7ZMH - chains 2 and X of the 26 polymer chains in the assembly; structure by electron microscopy, 2.47 A resolution.

[Chain 2]
Protein: NADH dehydrogenase subunit 2
Source organism: Chaetomium thermophilum var. thermophilum DSM 1495
Reference sequence: G1DJ98 (G1DJ98_CHATD); residues 1-571 here = UniProt positions 1-571
Sequence (571 residues; numbered 1 to 571; the number before each row is that of its first residue):
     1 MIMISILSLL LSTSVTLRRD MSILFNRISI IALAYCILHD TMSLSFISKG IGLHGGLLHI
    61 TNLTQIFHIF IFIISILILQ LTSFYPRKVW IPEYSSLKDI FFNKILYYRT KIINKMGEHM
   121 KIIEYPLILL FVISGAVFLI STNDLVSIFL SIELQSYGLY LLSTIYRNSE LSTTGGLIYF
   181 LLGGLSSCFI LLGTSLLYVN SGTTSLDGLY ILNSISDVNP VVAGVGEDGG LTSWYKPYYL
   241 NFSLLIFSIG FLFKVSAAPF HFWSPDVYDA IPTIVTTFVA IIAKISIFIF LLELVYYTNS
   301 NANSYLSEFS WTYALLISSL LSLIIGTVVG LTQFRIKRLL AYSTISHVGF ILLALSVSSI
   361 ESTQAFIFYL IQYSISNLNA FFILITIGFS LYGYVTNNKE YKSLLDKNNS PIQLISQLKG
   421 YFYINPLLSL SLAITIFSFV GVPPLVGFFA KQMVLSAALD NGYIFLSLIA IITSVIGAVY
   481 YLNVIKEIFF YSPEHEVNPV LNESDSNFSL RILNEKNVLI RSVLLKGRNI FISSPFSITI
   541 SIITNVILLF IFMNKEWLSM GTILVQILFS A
Disordered / not traced: 220-232
Ligand contacts:
  - 1,2-Distearoyl-sn-glycerophosphoethanolamine (3PE), molecule 1: Pro259, Phe262, Leu321, Ile325
  - 1,2-Distearoyl-sn-glycerophosphoethanolamine (3PE), molecule 2: Ile324, Phe465, Ile469
  - 1,2-Distearoyl-sn-glycerophosphoethanolamine (3PE), molecule 3: Phe422, Pro426, Leu427, Leu430, Ile434, Phe437, Pro444, Leu445, Leu548
  - Lauryl Maltose Neopentyl Glycol (LMN), molecule 1: Thr41, Leu44, Phe46, Ile47, Asn62, Ile66, Ile69, Phe70, Ile371, Met553, Glu556, Trp557, Met560, Ile563, Leu564, Ile567
  - Lauryl Maltose Neopentyl Glycol (LMN), molecule 2: Leu459, Asp460, Ile464, Leu468
  - 1,2-diacyl-sn-glycero-3-phosphocholine (PC1), molecule 1: Ile30, Ile31, Ala34, Tyr35, Leu38
  - 1,2-diacyl-sn-glycero-3-phosphocholine (PC1), molecule 2: Ala34, Ile37, Leu38, Thr41, Ile73, Ile76
  - 1,2-diacyl-sn-glycero-3-phosphocholine (PC1), molecule 3: Leu331, Ile472, Val475, Ile476, Val479, Asn483, Lys486, Tyr491

[Chain X]
Protein: NADH-ubiquinone oxidoreductase-like protein
Source organism: Chaetomium thermophilum var. thermophilum DSM 1495
Reference sequence: G0S0S8 (G0S0S8_CHATD); residues 1-191 here = UniProt positions 1-191
Sequence (191 residues; row label = number of the first residue in the row):
     1 MSNTPTQTYQ FPSKTVKTDY PLIDNDPHFT RVIRYARPSD YAHGLAAAAA GPAALWLMER
    61 ISPSQVGRGG FAKAMRLAGF IGLAGGFLYF YQRSILRFYG MSENAREVEM DMREMTDRVK
   121 AGLPLYGESR LSPAMQGVAA RQSRYSALFF GVMPWFNFVN HNQHGVDTAK YYQQAERELE
   181 AERLAREQAQ Q
Disordered / not traced: 1-2, 190-191
Ligand contacts:
  - 1,2-diacyl-sn-glycero-3-phosphocholine (PC1), molecule 1: Ala42, His43, Ala46, Ala47, Ala49, Ala50, Gly51, Ala53, Ala54, Tyr89
  - 1,2-diacyl-sn-glycero-3-phosphocholine (PC1), molecule 2: His43, Tyr89, Arg93

[Interface between chain 2 and chain X]
Pairs across the interface (102):
  Met1(2) - Ile81(X)
  Met1(2) - Gly85(X)
  Met1(2) - Leu88(X)  hydrophobic
  Met1(2) - Phe150(X)  hydrogen bond (backbone-backbone)
  Met1(2) - Gly151(X)
  Met1(2) - Val152(X)  hydrogen bond (backbone-backbone)
  Ile2(2) - Gly151(X)  hydrogen bond (backbone-backbone)
  Ile2(2) - Val152(X)
  Met3(2) - Val152(X)  hydrogen bond (backbone-backbone)
  Met3(2) - Met153(X)  hydrophobic
  Ile4(2) - Leu88(X)  hydrophobic
  Ile4(2) - Pro154(X)  hydrophobic
  Ser5(2) - Ile81(X)
  Ser8(2) - Leu77(X)
  Ser8(2) - Phe80(X)
  Ser8(2) - Ile81(X)
  Leu9(2) - Leu77(X)  hydrophobic
  Ser12(2) - Lys73(X)  hydrogen bond (backbone-side chain)
  Ser12(2) - Leu77(X)
  Val15(2) - Lys73(X)
  Thr16(2) - Lys73(X)
  Arg18(2) - Val66(X)
  Arg18(2) - Gly67(X)
  Arg18(2) - Gly69(X)
  Arg18(2) - Gly70(X)
  Asp20(2) - Val66(X)
  Asp20(2) - Gly67(X)  hydrogen bond (side chain-backbone)
  Met21(2) - Val66(X)  hydrophobic
  Met21(2) - Gly70(X)
  Met21(2) - Lys73(X)
  Ile23(2) - Ser64(X)
  Leu24(2) - Glu59(X)
  Leu24(2) - Val66(X)  hydrophobic
  Leu24(2) - Gly70(X)
  Leu24(2) - Phe71(X)  hydrophobic
  Leu24(2) - Ala74(X)  hydrophobic
  Phe25(2) - Lys73(X)
  Arg27(2) - Met58(X)
  Arg27(2) - Glu59(X)  salt bridge
  Arg27(2) - Ser62(X)  hydrogen bond (side chain-backbone)
  Ile28(2) - Ala74(X)
  Ile28(2) - Leu77(X)  hydrophobic
  Ile31(2) - Gly51(X)
  Ile31(2) - Leu55(X)  hydrophobic
  Ile31(2) - Met58(X)  hydrophobic
  Tyr35(2) - Ala47(X)  hydrogen bond (side chain-backbone)
  Tyr35(2) - Ala48(X)  hydrogen bond (side chain-backbone)
  Tyr35(2) - Gly51(X)  hydrogen bond (side chain-backbone)
  Tyr35(2) - Gly82(X)
  Tyr35(2) - Gly85(X)
  Tyr35(2) - Gly86(X)
  Cys36(2) - Gly151(X)
  Leu38(2) - Tyr89(X)  hydrophobic
  His39(2) - Gly85(X)  hydrogen bond (side chain-backbone)
  His39(2) - Leu88(X)
  His39(2) - Tyr89(X)
  His39(2) - Gln92(X)  hydrogen bond (backbone-side chain)
  His39(2) - Phe150(X)
  His39(2) - Gly151(X)
  Asp40(2) - Gly151(X)
  Met42(2) - Tyr89(X)  hydrophobic
  Met42(2) - Gln92(X)
  Met42(2) - Arg93(X)
  Met42(2) - Leu96(X)
  Ser43(2) - Leu148(X)
  Ser45(2) - Met101(X)
  Phe46(2) - Val16(X)  hydrophobic
  Phe46(2) - Lys17(X)
  Ile47(2) - Lys17(X)  hydrogen bond (backbone-backbone)
  Gly50(2) - Lys14(X)
  Ile51(2) - Val16(X)  hydrophobic
  Ile51(2) - Arg144(X)
  Ile51(2) - Tyr145(X)  hydrophobic
  Gly52(2) - Arg144(X)  hydrogen bond (backbone-side chain)
  Leu53(2) - Arg144(X)
  Leu53(2) - Tyr145(X)
  Leu53(2) - Phe149(X)  hydrophobic
  His54(2) - Arg141(X)
  His54(2) - Gln142(X)  hydrogen bond
  His54(2) - Met153(X)
  His54(2) - Trp155(X)
  Gly55(2) - Arg141(X)  hydrogen bond (backbone-backbone)
  Leu58(2) - Phe149(X)  hydrophobic
  Ile60(2) - Leu148(X)  hydrophobic
  Ile60(2) - Phe149(X)  hydrophobic
  Gln65(2) - Leu148(X)  hydrogen bond (side chain-backbone)
  Phe84(2) - Ser62(X)
  Tyr85(2) - Pro63(X)
  Tyr85(2) - Ser64(X)  hydrogen bond (side chain-backbone)
  Tyr85(2) - Gln65(X)
  Ile100(2) - Arg60(X)
  Ile100(2) - Ile61(X)  hydrophobic
  Phe101(2) - Leu57(X)  hydrophobic
  Phe101(2) - Arg60(X)  hydrogen bond (backbone-side chain)
  Phe101(2) - Ile61(X)  hydrophobic
  Arg109(2) - Gln65(X)  hydrogen bond
  Ile113(2) - Gln65(X)
  Lys115(2) - Gln65(X)
  Val137(2) - Val152(X)  hydrophobic
  Phe138(2) - Phe149(X)  hydrophobic
  Phe138(2) - Val152(X)  hydrophobic
  Ser141(2) - Phe149(X)
Also at the interface, not in a pair above, chain 2 (52 interface residues in all): Ala32, Ser48, His68, Phe72
Also at the interface, not in a pair above, chain X (54 interface residues in all): Thr18, Ala50, Ala54, Arg68, Ala78, Ala84, Ser146

[In short]
52 residues of chain 2 face 54 of chain X across their interface; the contacts include 20 hydrogen bonds and 1
salt bridge. Polar contacts include Arg27(2)-Glu59(X), Ser12(2)-Lys73(X) and Asp20(2)-Gly67(X). 2
1,2-diacyl-sn-glycero-3-phosphocholine molecules are bound between chain 2 and chain X.
Here chain 2 is NADH dehydrogenase subunit 2 and chain X is NADH-ubiquinone oxidoreductase-like protein, both
from Chaetomium thermophilum var. thermophilum DSM 1495. Entry 7ZMH (CryoEM structure of mitochondrial complex
I from Chaetomium thermophilum (state 1) - membrane arm) was determined by electron microscopy (same
publication as 7ZM7, 7ZM8, 7ZMB, 7ZME and 7ZMG).
